Entry 2ZJ1 (X-ray diffraction, 2.01 A resolution); this record covers chains A and B of the 4 polymer chains in the assembly.

Chain A (and B):
Name: Adenosylhomocysteinase
Organism: Mycobacterium tuberculosis
Notes: EC 3.3.1.1; chain B of this document is another copy of the same molecule, construct and numbering; everything in this record applies to it too
Reference sequence: P60176 (SAHH_MYCTU); residue numbers follow UniProt; this construct covers 2-495
Sequence (495 residues; numbered 1 to 495; the number before each row is that of its first residue):
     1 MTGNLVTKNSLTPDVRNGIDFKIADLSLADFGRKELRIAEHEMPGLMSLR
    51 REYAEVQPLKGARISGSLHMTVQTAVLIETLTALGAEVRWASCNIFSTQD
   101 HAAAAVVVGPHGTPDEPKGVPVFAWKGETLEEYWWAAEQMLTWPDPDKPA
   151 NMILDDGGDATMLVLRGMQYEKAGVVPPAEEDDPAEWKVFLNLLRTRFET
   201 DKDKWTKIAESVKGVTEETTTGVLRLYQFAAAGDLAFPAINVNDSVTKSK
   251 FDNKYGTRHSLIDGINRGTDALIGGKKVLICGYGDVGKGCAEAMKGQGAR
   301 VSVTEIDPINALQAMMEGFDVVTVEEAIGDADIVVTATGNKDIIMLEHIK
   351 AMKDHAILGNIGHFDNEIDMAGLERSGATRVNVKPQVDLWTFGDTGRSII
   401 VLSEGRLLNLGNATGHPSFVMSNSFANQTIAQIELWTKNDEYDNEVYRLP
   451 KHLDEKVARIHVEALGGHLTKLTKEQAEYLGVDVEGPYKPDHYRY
Not modelled in the structure: 1-10
Sequence notes: expression tag (1)
Ligand contacts:
  - 3'-keto-aristeromycin (ARJ; (2S,3R,5R)-3-(6-amino-9H-purin-9-yl)-2-hydroxy-5-(hydroxymethyl)cyclopentanone): L68, H69, T71, Q73, T74, D156, E218, T219, K248, D252, H363, L407, N409, L410, T414, G415, H416, M421, F425
  - NAD (nicotinamide-adenine-dinucleotide), molecule 1: T219, T220, T221, K248, D252, N253, T257, G282, Y283, G284, D285, V286, G287, T304, E305, I306, D307, N310, A337, T338, G339, N340, I343, I361, G362, H363, E367, L407, N409, L410, H416
  - NAD, molecule 2: T470, L472, Q476, L480, K489, Y493

Chain A / chain B interface:
Pairs across the interface (147; chain A residue first):
  L224(A) with Y479(B); L480(B)
  R225(A) with Y479(B), hydrogen bond
  Y227(A) with H492(B)
  Q228(A) with E478(B); Y479(B), hydrogen bond (side chain-backbone); L480(B); G481(B)
  N241(A) with H492(B)
  D244(A) with H492(B), salt bridge; R494(B), hydrogen bond (backbone-side chain)
  V246(A) with I309(B), hydrophobic; R494(B)
  K250(A) with Y495(B), hydrogen bond (side chain-backbone)
  F251(A) with I309(B); L312(B), hydrophobic; Q313(B); M316(B), hydrophobic
  Y255(A) with Q313(B); M316(B), hydrophobic; E317(B), hydrogen bond
  R258(A) with M316(B), hydrogen bond (side chain-backbone)
  G284(A) with Y493(B)
  D285(A) with Y495(B)
  K288(A) with Y495(B)
  E305(A) with L469(B); T470(B), hydrogen bond (backbone-backbone)
  I306(A) with T470(B); L472(B), hydrophobic; Y488(B), hydrophobic
  D307(A) with E455(B); Y488(B); K489(B), salt bridge
  P308(A) with E455(B); A458(B); R459(B); V462(B); L469(B), hydrophobic; Y488(B)
  I309(A) with V246(B), hydrophobic; F251(B); E455(B); A458(B); Y495(B), hydrophobic
  N310(A) with K489(B); Y493(B); Y495(B)
  A311(A) with L469(B), hydrophobic
  L312(A) with F251(B), hydrophobic; N423(B); H461(B); V462(B); L465(B), hydrophobic
  Q313(A) with F251(B); Y255(B); Y495(B), hydrogen bond (side chain-backbone)
  M315(A) with L465(B); G467(B)
  M316(A) with Y255(B), hydrophobic; R258(B), hydrogen bond (backbone-side chain)
  E317(A) with Y255(B), hydrogen bond
  V321(A) with G467(B); H468(B), hydrogen bond (backbone-backbone)
  V322(A) with H468(B)
  T323(A) with T470(B)
  E326(A) with H468(B), salt bridge
  G339(A) with Y479(B); L480(B)
  N340(A) with L472(B); Q476(B); Y479(B); L480(B)
  K341(A) with E475(B), salt bridge; Q476(B), hydrogen bond (backbone-side chain); Y479(B)
  D342(A) with E475(B); Q476(B), hydrogen bond (backbone-side chain)
  I343(A) with Q476(B)
  N366(A) with Y479(B), hydrogen bond
  N423(A) with L312(B)
  R448(A) with H492(B); R494(B)
  E455(A) with P308(B); I309(B)
  A458(A) with P308(B); I309(B)
  R459(A) with P308(B)
  H461(A) with L312(B)
  V462(A) with P308(B); A311(B), hydrophobic; L312(B)
  L465(A) with L312(B), hydrophobic; M315(B), hydrophobic
  G467(A) with M315(B); V321(B)
  H468(A) with V321(B), hydrogen bond (backbone-backbone); V322(B); E326(B), salt bridge
  L469(A) with E305(B); I306(B); P308(B), hydrophobic; A311(B), hydrophobic
  T470(A) with E305(B), hydrogen bond (backbone-backbone); I306(B)
  L472(A) with I306(B), hydrophobic; N340(B)
  E475(A) with K341(B), salt bridge
  Q476(A) with N340(B); K341(B), hydrogen bond (side chain-backbone); D342(B), hydrogen bond (side chain-backbone); I343(B)
  E478(A) with Q228(B)
  Y479(A) with L224(B); R225(B), hydrogen bond; Q228(B), hydrogen bond (backbone-side chain); G339(B); N340(B); K341(B); N366(B), hydrogen bond
  L480(A) with L224(B); G339(B); N340(B)
  G481(A) with Q228(B)
  Y488(A) with I306(B), hydrophobic; D307(B); P308(B)
  K489(A) with D307(B), salt bridge; N310(B)
  H492(A) with Y227(B); D244(B), salt bridge; R448(B)
  Y493(A) with G284(B); N310(B); R494(B), hydrogen bond (backbone-side chain)
  R494(A) with D244(B), hydrogen bond (side chain-backbone); V246(B); K250(B); R448(B); Y493(B), hydrogen bond (side chain-backbone); R494(B)
  Y495(A) with K250(B), hydrogen bond (backbone-side chain); D285(B); K288(B); D307(B); I309(B); N310(B); Q313(B), hydrogen bond (backbone-side chain)
Other interface residues (no listed pair), chain A (67 interface residues in all): S245, T247, E292, T304, F364, D454
Other interface residues (no listed pair), chain B (68 interface residues in all): N241, S245, E292, T304, T323, F364, K451, D454, G466

Overview:
Chain A and chain B form an interface of 67 and 68 residues respectively; the contacts include 26 hydrogen
bonds and 8 salt bridges. Polar contacts include D244(A)-H492(B), D307(A)-K489(B) and E326(A)-H468(B). Bound
to chain A: 3'-keto-aristeromycin and NAD.
Both chains are Adenosylhomocysteinase (Mycobacterium tuberculosis). Entry 2ZJ1 (Crystal structure of
Mycobacterium tuberculosis S-adenosyl-L-homocysteine hydrolase in ternary complex with NAD and
3'-keto-aristeromycin) was determined by X-ray diffraction together with 2ZIZ, 2ZJ0, 3CE6 and 3DHY from the
same study.
